PDB entry 5T2U | X-ray diffraction, 2.20 A resolution | chains A and C of the 4 polymer chains in the assembly

# Chain A (and C)
Protein: Oxidoreductase, short chain dehydrogenase/reductase family protein
Organism: Mycobacterium smegmatis (strain ATCC 700084 / mc(2)155)
Notes: chain C of this document is another copy of the same molecule, construct and numbering; everything in this record applies to it too
UniProt: A0R723 (A0R723_MYCS2); residue numbers follow UniProt; this construct covers 1-240
Sequence (248 residues; each row starts with the number of its first residue; numbers below 1 keep their minus sign (Met-7 is residue -7)):
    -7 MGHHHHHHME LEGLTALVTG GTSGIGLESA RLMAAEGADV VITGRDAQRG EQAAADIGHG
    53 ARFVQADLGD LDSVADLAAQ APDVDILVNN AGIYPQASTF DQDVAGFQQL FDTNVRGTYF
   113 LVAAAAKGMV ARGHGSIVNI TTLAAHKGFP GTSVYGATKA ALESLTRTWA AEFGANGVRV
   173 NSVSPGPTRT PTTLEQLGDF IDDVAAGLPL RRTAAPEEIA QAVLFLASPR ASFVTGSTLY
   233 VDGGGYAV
Unresolved in the structure: -7 to -1
Differences from the reference sequence: initiating methionine (-7); expression tag (-6 to 0)
Residues lining bound ligands: NADP (NAP; NADP nicotinamide-adenine-dinucleotide phosphate): Gly12, Gly13, Thr14, Ser15, Gly16, Ile17, Gly18, Gly36, Arg37, Asp38, Arg41, Ala58, Asp59, Leu60, Gly61, Asn82, Ala83, Gly84, Ile85, Tyr86, Thr105, Ile132, Thr133, Thr134, Tyr147, Lys151, Pro177, Gly178, Pro179, Thr180, Thr182, Pro183, Thr184, Thr185

# How chain A and chain C interact
Residue-residue contacts (79):
  Leu63(A) - Val96(C)  hydrophobic
  Ser90(A) - Glu164(C)
  Thr91(A) - Tyr111(C)
  Thr91(A) - Ala115(C)
  Thr91(A) - Trp161(C)  hydrogen bond
  Thr91(A) - Glu164(C)  hydrogen bond
  Phe92(A) - Ala115(C)
  Phe92(A) - Ala118(C)
  Phe92(A) - Lys119(C)
  Phe92(A) - Phe165(C)  hydrophobic
  Gln94(A) - Tyr111(C)
  Gln94(A) - Phe112(C)
  Asp95(A) - Phe112(C)
  Val96(A) - Leu63(C)  hydrophobic
  Val96(A) - Phe112(C)  hydrophobic
  Phe99(A) - Val107(C)  hydrophobic
  Phe99(A) - Arg108(C)
  Phe99(A) - Tyr111(C)  hydrophobic
  Phe99(A) - Phe112(C)  hydrophobic
  Gln100(A) - Gln100(C)
  Gln100(A) - Arg108(C)
  Phe103(A) - Phe103(C)  hydrophobic
  Phe103(A) - Val107(C)  hydrophobic
  Asp104(A) - Gln100(C)
  Val107(A) - Phe103(C)  hydrophobic
  Arg108(A) - Phe99(C)
  Arg108(A) - Gln100(C)
  Tyr111(A) - Thr91(C)
  Tyr111(A) - Gln94(C)
  Tyr111(A) - Phe99(C)  hydrophobic
  Tyr111(A) - Ser145(C)  hydrogen bond
  Tyr111(A) - Val146(C)
  Phe112(A) - Gln94(C)
  Phe112(A) - Asp95(C)
  Phe112(A) - Val96(C)  hydrophobic
  Phe112(A) - Phe99(C)  hydrophobic
  Ala115(A) - Thr91(C)
  Ala115(A) - Phe92(C)
  Ala118(A) - Phe92(C)
  Lys119(A) - Phe92(C)
  Ala136(A) - Ser156(C)
  Ala137(A) - Ser156(C)
  Ala137(A) - Arg159(C)  hydrogen bond (backbone-side chain)
  His138(A) - Arg159(C)  hydrogen bond (backbone-side chain)
  Gly140(A) - Arg159(C)
  Gly140(A) - Thr160(C)
  Gly140(A) - Ala163(C)
  Phe141(A) - Thr160(C)
  Pro142(A) - Glu164(C)
  Gly143(A) - Glu164(C)  hydrogen bond (backbone-side chain)
  Ser145(A) - Tyr111(C)  hydrogen bond
  Ser145(A) - Leu157(C)
  Ser145(A) - Thr160(C)
  Val146(A) - Tyr111(C)
  Gly148(A) - Ser156(C)  hydrogen bond (backbone-side chain)
  Ala149(A) - Ala153(C)
  Ala149(A) - Ser156(C)
  Ala152(A) - Ala152(C)
  Ala152(A) - Ser156(C)
  Ala153(A) - Ala149(C)
  Ser156(A) - Ala136(C)
  Ser156(A) - Ala137(C)
  Ser156(A) - Gly148(C)  hydrogen bond (side chain-backbone)
  Ser156(A) - Ala149(C)
  Ser156(A) - Ala152(C)
  Leu157(A) - Ser145(C)
  Leu157(A) - Ala149(C)  hydrophobic
  Arg159(A) - Ala137(C)  hydrogen bond (side chain-backbone)
  Arg159(A) - His138(C)  hydrogen bond (side chain-backbone)
  Arg159(A) - Gly140(C)
  Thr160(A) - Gly140(C)
  Thr160(A) - Phe141(C)
  Thr160(A) - Ser145(C)
  Trp161(A) - Thr91(C)  hydrogen bond
  Ala163(A) - Gly140(C)
  Glu164(A) - Thr91(C)  hydrogen bond
  Glu164(A) - Pro142(C)
  Glu164(A) - Gly143(C)  hydrogen bond (side chain-backbone)
  Phe165(A) - Phe92(C)  hydrophobic
Also at the interface, not in a pair above, chain A (42 interface residues in all): Val122, Lys139, Thr144
Also at the interface, not in a pair above, chain C (42 interface residues in all): Ser90, Asp104, Val122, Lys139, Thr144

# Overview
Chain A and chain C each contribute 42 residues to their interface; the contacts include 14 hydrogen bonds.
Polar pairs include Thr91(A)-Trp161(C), Thr91(A)-Glu164(C) and Tyr111(A)-Ser145(C). Bound to chain A: NADP.
Both chains are Oxidoreductase, short chain dehydrogenase/reductase family protein (Mycobacterium smegmatis
(strain ATCC 700084 / mc(2)155)). Entry 5T2U (short chain dehydrogenase/reductase family protein) was
determined by X-ray diffraction together with 5T2V from the same study.
